PDB entry 8EAT | electron microscopy, 3.10 A resolution | chains b and h of the 15 polymer chains in the assembly

[Chain b]
Name: V0 assembly protein 1
Organism: Saccharomyces cerevisiae
Reference sequence: P53262 (VOA1_YEAST); numbering as in UniProt (aligned over 1-265)
Sequence (265 residues; each row starts with the number of its first residue):
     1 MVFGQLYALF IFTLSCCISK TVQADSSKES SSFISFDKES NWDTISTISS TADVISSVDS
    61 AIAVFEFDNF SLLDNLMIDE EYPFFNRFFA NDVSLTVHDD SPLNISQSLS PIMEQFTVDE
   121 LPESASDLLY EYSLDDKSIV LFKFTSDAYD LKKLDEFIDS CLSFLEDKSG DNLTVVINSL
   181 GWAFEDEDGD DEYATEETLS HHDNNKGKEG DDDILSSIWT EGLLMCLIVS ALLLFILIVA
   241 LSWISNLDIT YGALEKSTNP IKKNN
Disordered / not traced: 1-211, 258-265
Swiss-Prot annotation at these positions:
  - motif: Lys262 to Asn265 (ER retention motif)
  - glycosylation (N-linked (GlcNAc...) asparagine): Asn69, Asn104, Asn172

[Chain h]
Name: V-type proton ATPase subunit c
Organism: Saccharomyces cerevisiae
Reference sequence: P25515 (VATL1_YEAST); residues 1-160 here = UniProt positions 1-160
Sequence (160 residues; row label = number of the first residue in the row):
     1 MTELCPVYAP FFGAIGCASA IIFTSLGAAY GTAKSGVGIC ATCVLRPDLL FKNIVPVIMA
    61 GIIAIYGLVV SVLVCYSLGQ KQALYTGFIQ LGAGLSVGLS GLAAGFAIGI VGDAGVRGSS
   121 QQPRLFVGMI LILIFAEVLG LYGLIVALLL NSRATQDVVC
Disordered / not traced: 1, 160
Swiss-Prot annotation at these positions:
  - site: Glu137 (Essential for proton translocation)
  - mutagenesis: Glu137 (E137D: Partial inactivation; E137Q/V/K: Inactivation)

[Chain b / chain h interface]
Pairs across the interface (15; chain b residue first):
  Leu237(b) - Leu99(h)  hydrophobic
  Ile244(b) - Phe106(h)  hydrophobic
  Leu247(b) - Ile110(h)  hydrophobic
  Ile249(b) - Ile110(h)
  Ile249(b) - Asp113(h)
  Tyr251(b) - Lys34(h)
  Tyr251(b) - Asp113(h)  hydrogen bond
  Tyr251(b) - Arg117(h)
  Leu254(b) - Ala114(h)
  Leu254(b) - Arg117(h)
  Leu254(b) - Gly118(h)
  Leu254(b) - Gln121(h)
  Glu255(b) - Arg117(h)  salt bridge
  Glu255(b) - Gln121(h)
  Lys256(b) - Gln121(h)
Other interface residues (no listed pair), chain b (9 interface residues in all): Leu241
Other interface residues (no listed pair), chain h (10 interface residues in all): Leu102

[Overview]
The interface between chain b and chain h involves 9 residues on one side and 10 on the other; the contacts
include 1 hydrogen bond and 1 salt bridge. Polar pairs include Glu255(b)-Arg117(h) and Tyr251(b)-Asp113(h).
From UniProt: one mutagenesis site on chain h.
Chain b is V0 assembly protein 1 and chain h is V-type proton ATPase subunit c, both from Saccharomyces
cerevisiae; the structure, Yeast VO missing subunits a, e, and f in complex with Vma12-22p, was determined by
electron microscopy (same publication as 8EAS and 8EAV).
